6CP3 - chains B and F of the 27 polymer chains in the assembly; structure by electron microscopy, 3.80 A resolution.

[Chain B]
Name: ATP synthase subunit alpha, mitochondrial
From: Saccharomyces cerevisiae (strain ATCC 204508 / S288c)
Reference sequence: P07251 (ATPA_YEAST); residues 1-510 here correspond to UniProt positions 36-545 (UniProt number = residue number + 35)
Amino-acid sequence (510 residues; each row starts with the number of its first residue):
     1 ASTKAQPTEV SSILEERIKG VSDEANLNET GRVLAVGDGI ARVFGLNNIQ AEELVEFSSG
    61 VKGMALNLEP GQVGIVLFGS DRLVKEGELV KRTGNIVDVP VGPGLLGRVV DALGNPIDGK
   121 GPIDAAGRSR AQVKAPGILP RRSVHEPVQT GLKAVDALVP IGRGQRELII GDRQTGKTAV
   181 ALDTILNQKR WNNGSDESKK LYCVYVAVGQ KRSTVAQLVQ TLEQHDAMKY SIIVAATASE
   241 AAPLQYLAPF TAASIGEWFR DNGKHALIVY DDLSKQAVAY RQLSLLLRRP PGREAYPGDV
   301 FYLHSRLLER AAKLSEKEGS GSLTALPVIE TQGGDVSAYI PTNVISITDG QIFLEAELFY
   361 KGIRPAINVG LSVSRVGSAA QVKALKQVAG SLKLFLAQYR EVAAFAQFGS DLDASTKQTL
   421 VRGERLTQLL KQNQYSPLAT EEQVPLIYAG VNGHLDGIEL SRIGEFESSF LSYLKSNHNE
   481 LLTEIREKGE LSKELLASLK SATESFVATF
Disordered / not traced: 1-3, 510
Swiss-Prot annotation at these positions:
  - binding site (ATP): G171 to T178
  - site: S372 (Required for activity)
  - modified residue (Phosphoserine): S22, S143
Small-molecule neighbours:
  - ADP (adenosine-5'-diphosphate): S346, V373, R375
  - ATP (adenosine-5'-triphosphate): D172, R173, Q174, T175, G176, K177, T178, A179, Q210, F359, R364, Q432, N433, Q434

[Chain F]
Name: ATP synthase subunit beta, mitochondrial
From: Saccharomyces cerevisiae (strain ATCC 204508 / S288c)
Notes: EC 7.1.2.2
Reference sequence: P00830 (ATPB_YEAST); residues 1-478 here correspond to UniProt positions 34-511 (UniProt number = residue number + 33)
Amino-acid sequence (478 residues; row label = number of the first residue in the row):
     1 ASAAQSTPIT GKVTAVIGAI VDVHFEQSEL PAILNALEIK TPQGKLVLEV AQHLGENTVR
    61 TIAMDGTEGL VRGEKVLDTG GPISVPVGRE TLGRIINVIG EPIDERGPIK SKLRKPIHAD
   121 PPSFAEQSTS AEILETGIKV VDLLAPYARG GKIGLFGGAG VGKTVFIQEL INNIAKAHGG
   181 FSVFTGVGER TREGNDLYRE MKETGVINLE GESKVALVFG QMNEPPGARA RVALTGLTIA
   241 EYFRDEEGQD VLLFIDNIFR FTQAGSEVSA LLGRIPSAVG YQPTLATDMG LLQERITTTK
   301 KGSVTSVQAV YVPADDLTDP APATTFAHLD ATTVLSRGIS ELGIYPAVDP LDSKSRLLDA
   361 AVVGQEHYDV ASKVQETLQT YKSLQDIIAI LGMDELSEQD KLTVERARKI QRFLSQPFAV
   421 AEVFTGIPGK LVRLKDTVAS FKAVLEGKYD NIPEHAFYMV GGIEDVVAKA EKLAAEAN
Disordered / not traced: 1-6
Swiss-Prot annotation at these positions:
  - binding site (ATP): G157 to T164
  - modified residue: T79 (Phosphothreonine), T204 (Phosphothreonine), S340 (Phosphoserine)
Small-molecule neighbours:
  - ADP (adenosine-5'-diphosphate): G158, A159, G160, V161, G162, K163, T164, V165, E189, R190, E193, Y345, F418, A421, F424, T425
  - ATP (adenosine-5'-triphosphate): S355, R356, L358, Y368

[Interface between chain B and chain F]
Pairs across the interface (94; chain B residue first):
  G45(B) - R72(F)  hydrogen bond (backbone-side chain)
  L46(B) - R72(F)  hydrogen bond (backbone-side chain)
  N47(B) - R72(F)
  N48(B) - V71(F)
  I49(B) - L70(F)
  I49(B) - V71(F)
  I49(B) - R72(F)
  Q50(B) - G69(F)
  Q50(B) - L70(F)
  Q50(B) - V71(F)
  A51(B) - V16(F)  hydrophobic
  A51(B) - T67(F)
  A51(B) - E68(F)
  A51(B) - G69(F)  hydrogen bond (backbone-backbone)
  A51(B) - L70(F)  hydrogen bond (backbone-backbone)
  E52(B) - E68(F)
  N67(B) - V16(F)
  N67(B) - I17(F)
  L68(B) - A15(F)
  L68(B) - V16(F)  hydrogen bond (backbone-backbone)
  L68(B) - I17(F)
  L68(B) - R72(F)
  E69(B) - T14(F)
  E69(B) - R72(F)
  P70(B) - T14(F)
  P70(B) - A15(F)
  V73(B) - R72(F)
  Q132(B) - E68(F)
  K134(B) - D65(F)  salt bridge
  K134(B) - E224(F)  salt bridge
  A135(B) - N223(F)
  P136(B) - T191(F)
  G137(B) - T191(F)
  I138(B) - I95(F)  hydrophobic
  I138(B) - T191(F)
  I138(B) - N195(F)
  I138(B) - Q221(F)
  L139(B) - I103(F)
  L139(B) - D104(F)
  L139(B) - E105(F)
  R141(B) - T191(F)
  R141(B) - N195(F)  hydrogen bond (backbone-side chain)
  R141(B) - R199(F)
  R142(B) - N195(F)
  S143(B) - D196(F)
  P290(B) - A270(F)
  P290(B) - P276(F)  hydrophobic
  P291(B) - V279(F)
  P291(B) - G280(F)
  G292(B) - V279(F)
  G292(B) - G280(F)
  R293(B) - V279(F)
  R293(B) - D316(F)  salt bridge
  R293(B) - D319(F)  salt bridge
  G298(B) - Q263(F)  hydrogen bond (backbone-side chain)
  G298(B) - E267(F)
  D299(B) - E267(F)
  F301(B) - R260(F)
  F301(B) - Q263(F)
  Y302(B) - N223(F)
  Y302(B) - E224(F)
  Y302(B) - P225(F)
  Y302(B) - R229(F)
  Y302(B) - E267(F)
  S305(B) - M222(F)  hydrogen bond (side chain-backbone)
  S305(B) - N223(F)
  E309(B) - T191(F)  hydrogen bond
  E309(B) - M222(F)
  K317(B) - E105(F)  salt bridge
  S337(B) - A314(F)  hydrogen bond (side chain-backbone)
  A338(B) - A314(F)
  Y339(B) - Q263(F)  hydrogen bond
  Y339(B) - P313(F)  hydrophobic
  T342(B) - Y311(F)  hydrogen bond (backbone-side chain)
  T342(B) - A314(F)
  I345(B) - A159(F)
  I345(B) - R190(F)  hydrogen bond (backbone-side chain)
  S346(B) - R190(F)  hydrogen bond (backbone-side chain)
  S346(B) - R260(F)
  S346(B) - Y311(F)
  I347(B) - R190(F)  hydrogen bond (backbone-side chain)
  I347(B) - M222(F)  hydrophobic
  T348(B) - R190(F)
  D349(B) - R190(F)  salt bridge
  D349(B) - R192(F)  salt bridge
  L371(B) - E341(F)
  S374(B) - F424(F)
  R375(B) - G160(F)
  R375(B) - R190(F)
  R375(B) - F424(F)
  V376(B) - R192(F)
  L394(B) - T425(F)
  Q398(B) - H455(F)
  R400(B) - E341(F)
Other interface residues (no listed pair), chain B (60 interface residues in all): L66, Q72, R166, R289, R306, V336, N343, V373, S378, E401
Other interface residues (no listed pair), chain F (55 interface residues in all): G18, E193, F219, S266, L271, D315, R337, L342, R412, V423

[In short]
The interface between chain B and chain F involves 60 residues on one side and 55 on the other, with 15
hydrogen bonds and 7 salt bridges. Among the polar pairs are K134(B)-D65(F), K134(B)-E224(F) and
R293(B)-D316(F). ADP is bound between chain B and chain F.
Here chain B is ATP synthase subunit alpha, mitochondrial and chain F is ATP synthase subunit beta,
mitochondrial, both from Saccharomyces cerevisiae (strain ATCC 204508 / S288c). Entry 6CP3 (Monomer yeast ATP
synthase (F1Fo) reconstituted in nanodisc with inhibitor of oligomycin bound) was determined by electron
microscopy (same publication as 6CP5, 6CP6 and 6CP7).
